PDB entry 4OOG | X-ray diffraction, 2.50 A resolution | chains C and D of the 4 polymer chains in the assembly

[Chain C]
Name: Ribonuclease 3
From: Saccharomyces cerevisiae
Notes: EC 3.1.26.3; fragment: endonuclease domain and double-stranded RNA binding domain
Reference sequence: Q02555 (RNT1_YEAST); numbering as in UniProt (aligned over 197-457)
Sequence (261 residues; row label = number of the first residue in the row):
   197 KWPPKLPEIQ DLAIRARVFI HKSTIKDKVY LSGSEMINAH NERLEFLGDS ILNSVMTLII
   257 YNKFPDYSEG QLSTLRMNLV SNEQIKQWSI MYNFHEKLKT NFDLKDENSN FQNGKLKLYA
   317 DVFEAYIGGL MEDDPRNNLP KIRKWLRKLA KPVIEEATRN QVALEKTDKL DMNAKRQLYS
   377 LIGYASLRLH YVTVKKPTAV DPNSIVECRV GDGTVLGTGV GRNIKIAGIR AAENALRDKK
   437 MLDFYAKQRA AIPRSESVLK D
Bound ions: Mg2+ site 1: Glu238, Glu241; Mg2+ site 2: Glu241, Glu320; Mg2+ site 3: Asp245, Glu320 (shared with C34(D) of chain D)
Reported in the primary citation:
  - binding site for the 34-nt RNA strand (chain D): Glu265 to Ser269, Lys311, Gln373, Tyr375, Ser376, Gly379, Ala381, Lys392 to Asn399, Lys421, Arg445 to Leu455
  - specificity-determining residues: Arg445
  - mutagenesis - P449A, R450A, S453K: decreased binding to the 34-nt RNA strand (chain D)
  - mutagenesis - K392A: unchanged binding to Long-G2
  - mutagenesis - K392A: decreased catalytic activity on Long-G2
  - mutagenesis - K392A: decreased catalytic activity on Short-G2
  - mutagenesis - K392A: decreased binding to Short-G2
  - contacts within the chain: Gly379-Arg445 (hydrogen bond)
  - mutagenesis - R445A: abolished catalytic activity on G2 substrates
  - mutagenesis - R445A: abolished binding to G2 substrates
  - mutagenesis - Q373A, P449A, R450A, S453K: decreased catalytic activity on G2 substrates

[Chain D]
Molecule: 34-nt RNA strand
Sequence (34 nucleotides; each row starts with the number of its first residue):
     1 CAUGUCAUGU CAUGAGUCCA UGGCAUGGCA UGGC
Bound ions: Mg2+ site 1 near G27 (its only coordinating residue here); Mg2+ site 2: C34 (shared with Asp245(C), Glu320(C) of chain C)

[Chain C / chain D interface]
Pairs across the interface (58; chain C residue first):
  Asp245(C) with C34(D), hydrogen bond to the sugar
  Asn249(C) with C34(D), hydrogen bond to the sugar
  Glu265(C) with A2(D), phosphate contact
  Gly266(C) with A2(D), hydrogen bond to the sugar; U3(D), phosphate contact
  Ser269(C) with C1(D), hydrogen bond to the sugar; A2(D), hydrogen bond to the sugar
  Arg272(C) with C1(D), hydrogen bond to the sugar
  Met273(C) with G32(D), hydrogen bond to the sugar; G33(D), sugar contact
  Val276(C) with C34(D), sugar contact
  Ser277(C) with G33(D), phosphate contact; C34(D), phosphate contact
  Asn278(C) with C34(D), hydrogen bond to the phosphate
  Glu320(C) with C34(D), phosphate contact
  Lys371(C) with U21(D), phosphate contact; G22(D), salt bridge to the phosphate
  Arg372(C) with U13(D), hydrogen bond to the base; G14(D), sugar contact; U21(D), hydrogen bond to the base; G22(D), hydrogen bond to the sugar
  Gln373(C) with A15(D), hydrogen bond to the base
  Tyr375(C) with G14(D), base contact; U17(D), hydrogen bond to the phosphate; C19(D), hydrogen bond to the sugar; A20(D), sugar contact
  Ser376(C) with G14(D), hydrogen bond to the sugar; A15(D), hydrogen bond to the sugar
  Leu377(C) with A15(D), base contact
  Gly379(C) with G16(D), hydrogen bond to the sugar
  Tyr380(C) with G16(D), sugar contact; U17(D), phosphate contact
  Ala381(C) with U17(D), hydrogen bond to the phosphate; C19(D), sugar contact
  Leu385(C) with A20(D), sugar contact
  Tyr387(C) with U21(D), phosphate contact
  Lys392(C) with U5(D), hydrogen bond to the phosphate; C6(D), salt bridge to the phosphate
  Pro393(C) with G4(D), phosphate contact; U5(D), phosphate contact
  Ala395(C) with U31(D), sugar contact
  Arg418(C) with G4(D), salt bridge to the phosphate
  Asn419(C) with G4(D), hydrogen bond to the phosphate; U5(D), phosphate contact
  Ile420(C) with U5(D), hydrogen bond to the phosphate; C6(D), phosphate contact
  Lys421(C) with G22(D), hydrogen bond to the phosphate; G23(D), salt bridge to the phosphate
  Arg445(C) with G16(D), hydrogen bond to the base
  Ala446(C) with G16(D), base contact
  Ile448(C) with G16(D), hydrogen bond to the base
  Arg450(C) with G16(D), hydrogen bond to the sugar
  Ser453(C) with G16(D), hydrogen bond to the base; U17(D), phosphate contact
  Val454(C) with C18(D), hydrogen bond to the sugar
  Leu455(C) with C18(D), base contact
  Lys456(C) with C19(D), phosphate contact; A20(D), salt bridge to the phosphate
Other interface residues (no listed pair), chain C (40 interface residues in all): Thr270, Asn369, Pro449

[Overview]
Chain C and chain D form an interface of 40 and 21 residues respectively; the contacts include 27 hydrogen
bonds and 5 salt bridges. Among the polar pairs are Arg372(C)-U13(D), Arg372(C)-U21(D) and Gln373(C)-A15(D).
From the paper: a binding site for the 34-nt RNA strand (chain D) at Glu265(C), Lys311(C) and Gln373(C) among
others; Q373A, P449A and R450A of chain C, among others, reduce catalytic activity on G2 substrates; 6
substitutions were tested in all.
Here chain C is Ribonuclease 3 (Saccharomyces cerevisiae) and chain D is a 34-nt RNA strand. Entry 4OOG
(Crystal structure of yeast RNase III (Rnt1p) complexed with the product of dsRNA processing) was determined
by X-ray diffraction.
